8ZP4 - chains H and E of the 7 polymer chains in the assembly; structure by electron microscopy, 3.33 A resolution.

# Chain H
Molecule: 77-nt DNA strand
Sequence (77 nucleotides; numbered -4 to 72; the number before each row is that of its first residue; numbers below 1 keep their minus sign (DT-4 is residue -4)):
    -4 TATTTAAGTA TTGTTTGTGC ACTTGCCTGC AGGCCTTTTG AAAAGCAAGC ATAAAAGATC
    56 TAAACATAAA ATCTGTA
Disordered / not traced: -4 to 40, 72

# Chain E
Molecule: Origin recognition complex subunit 5
Organism: Saccharomyces cerevisiae S288C
UniProt: P50874 (ORC5_YEAST); residues 1-479 here = UniProt positions 1-479
Sequence (479 residues; each row starts with the number of its first residue):
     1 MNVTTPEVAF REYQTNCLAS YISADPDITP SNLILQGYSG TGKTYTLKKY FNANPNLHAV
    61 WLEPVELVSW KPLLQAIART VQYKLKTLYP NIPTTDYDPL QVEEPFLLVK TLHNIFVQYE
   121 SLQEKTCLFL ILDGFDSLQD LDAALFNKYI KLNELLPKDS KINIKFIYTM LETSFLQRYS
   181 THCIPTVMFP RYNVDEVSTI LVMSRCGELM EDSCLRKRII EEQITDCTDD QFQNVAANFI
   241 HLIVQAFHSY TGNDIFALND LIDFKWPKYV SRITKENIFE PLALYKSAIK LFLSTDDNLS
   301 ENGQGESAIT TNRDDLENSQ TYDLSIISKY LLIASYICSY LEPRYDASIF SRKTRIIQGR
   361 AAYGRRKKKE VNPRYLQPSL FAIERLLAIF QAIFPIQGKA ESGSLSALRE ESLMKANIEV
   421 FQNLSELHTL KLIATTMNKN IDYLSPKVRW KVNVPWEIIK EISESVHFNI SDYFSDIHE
Disordered / not traced: 303-320, 354-365, 399-411, 479
Ion coordination: Mg2+ site 1: Thr44 (together with ATP-gamma-S); Mg2+ site 2: Glu154 (together with ATP-gamma-S) (shared with 1 residue of chain D)
Ligand contacts:
  - ATP-gamma-S (AGS; phosphothiophosphoric acid-adenylate ester), molecule 1: Ala9, Phe10, Arg11, Tyr38, Ser39, Gly40, Thr41, Gly42, Lys43, Thr44, Tyr45, Leu171, Tyr192, Ile200, Ser204, Ile255, Phe256
  - ATP-gamma-S (AGS), molecule 2: Lys151, Glu154, Lys158
UniProt features mapped onto this chain:
  - binding site (ATP): Gly37 to Thr44

# Interface between chain H and chain E
Contacting residue pairs - 5 pairs, chain H then chain E:
  DC41(H) with Arg366(E), salt bridge to the phosphate
  DA49(H) with Lys447(E), salt bridge to the phosphate
  DA50(H) with Leu380(E), sugar contact; Thr436(E), hydrogen bond to the phosphate; Arg449(E), salt bridge to the phosphate
Other interface residues (no listed pair), chain H (4 interface residues in all): DA51
Other interface residues (no listed pair), chain E (6 interface residues in all): Lys451

# Summary
Chain H and chain E form an interface of 4 and 6 residues respectively, with 1 hydrogen bond and 3 salt
bridges. Among the polar pairs are DA50(H)-Thr436(E), DC41(H)-Arg366(E) and DA49(H)-Lys447(E). Ligands of
chain E: ATP-gamma-S.
Chain H is a 77-nt DNA strand and chain E is Origin recognition complex subunit 5 (Saccharomyces cerevisiae
S288C); the structure, Cryo-EM structure of origin recognition complex (Orc1 to 5) with ARS1 DNA bound, was
determined by electron microscopy (same publication as 8ZP5 and 8ZPK).
